6HSX - chains H and I of the 3 polymer chains in the assembly; structure by X-ray diffraction, 1.56 A resolution.

[Chain H]
Name: Prothrombin
Notes: EC 3.4.21.5
UniProtKB: P00734 (THRB_HUMAN); the construct lacks a stretch of the UniProt sequence and is renumbered around it, so the offset changes along the chain: 16-36 = UniProt 364-384; 37-60 = UniProt 386-409; 61-77 = UniProt 419-435; 78-97 = UniProt 437-456; 7 more segments
Sequence (259 residues; numbered 16 to 247 plus 30 insertion-coded residues; 3 numbers in that range are skipped by the numbering (no residue carries them; nothing is unmodelled there); the number before each row is that of its first residue; a row labelled like 60A-60I holds insertion residues (60A, then the next letters in order)):
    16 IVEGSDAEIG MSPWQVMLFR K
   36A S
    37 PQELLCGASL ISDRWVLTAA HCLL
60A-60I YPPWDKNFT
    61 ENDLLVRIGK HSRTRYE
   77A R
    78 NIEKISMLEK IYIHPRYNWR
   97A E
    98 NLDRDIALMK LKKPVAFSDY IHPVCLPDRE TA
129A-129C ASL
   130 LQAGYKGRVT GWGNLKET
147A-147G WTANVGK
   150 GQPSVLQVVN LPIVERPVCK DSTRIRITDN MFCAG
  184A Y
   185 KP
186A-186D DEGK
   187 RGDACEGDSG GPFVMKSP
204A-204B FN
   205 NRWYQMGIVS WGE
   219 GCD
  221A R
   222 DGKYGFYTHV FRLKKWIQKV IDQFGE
Unresolved in the structure: 147A-147G, 246-247
Swiss-Prot annotation at these positions:
  - region: Ala183 to Val200 (High affinity receptor-binding region which is also known as the TP508 peptide)
  - active site (Charge relay system): His57, Asp102, Ser195
  - glycosylation: Asn60G (N-linked (GlcNAc...) (complex) asparagine)
Cystine bridges: Cys42-Cys58, Cys168-Cys182, Cys191-Cys220
Covalently attached groups: N-acetylglucosamine (NAG) linked to Asn60G
Ion coordination: Na+ site 1: Lys169, Thr172, Phe204A; Na+ site 2: Arg221A, Lys224
Small-molecule neighbours: GOZ ((2S)-1-[(2R)-2-azanyl-3-phenyl-propanoyl]-N-[[2,6-bis(azanyl)pyridin-4-yl]methyl]pyrrolidine-2-carboxamide): His57, Tyr60A, Trp60D, Glu97A, Asn98, Leu99, Ile174, Asp189, Ala190, Cys191, Glu192, Ser195, Val213, Ser214, Trp215, Gly216, Glu217, Gly219, Cys220, Gly226

[Chain I]
Name: Hirudin variant-2
UniProtKB: P09945 (HIRV2_HIRME); residues 555-565 here correspond to UniProt positions 62-72 (UniProt number = residue number - 493)
Sequence (11 residues; each row starts with the number of its first residue):
   555 DFEEIPEEYL Q
Modified residues: Tyr563 (O-sulfo-L-tyrosine; TYS)
Swiss-Prot annotation at these positions:
  - region: Asp555 to Gln565 (Interaction with fibrinogen-binding exosite of thrombin)
  - modified residue: Tyr563 (Sulfotyrosine)

[Chain H / chain I interface]
Contacting residue pairs (19):
  Phe34(H) with Phe556(I), hydrophobic
  Gln38(H) with Phe556(I); Glu558(I); Ile559(I)
  Leu40(H) with Phe556(I)
  Leu65(H) with Ile559(I), hydrophobic; Tyr563(I)
  Arg67(H) with Ile559(I)
  Arg73(H) with Phe556(I)
  Thr74(H) with Asp555(I); Phe556(I); Glu557(I), hydrogen bond (backbone-backbone)
  Arg75(H) with Glu557(I), salt bridge
  Tyr76(H) with Glu557(I), hydrogen bond (backbone-side chain); Pro560(I); Tyr563(I)
  Glu80(H) with Tyr563(I)
  Lys81(H) with Tyr563(I)
  Ile82(H) with Tyr563(I)
Also at the interface, not in a pair above, chain H (15 interface residues in all): Lys36, Glu39, Met84
Also at the interface, not in a pair above, chain I (8 interface residues in all): Gln565

[Summary]
Chain H and chain I form an interface of 15 and 8 residues respectively, with 2 hydrogen bonds and 1 salt
bridge. Polar pairs include Arg75(H)-Glu557(I), Tyr76(H)-Glu557(I) and Thr74(H)-Glu557(I). Ligands of chain H:
compound GOZ. Covalently linked N-acetylglucosamine: at Asn60G(H).
Chain H is Prothrombin and chain I is Hirudin variant-2; the structure, Thrombin in Complex with a
D-Phe-Pro-diaminopyridine derivative, was determined by X-ray diffraction (same publication as 6T3Q, 6T4A and
6TDT).
